Entry 2BL4 (X-ray diffraction, 2.85 A resolution); this record covers chains A and B.

== Chain A ==
Protein: Lactaldehyde reductase
Organism: Escherichia coli
Notes: EC 1.1.1.77
UniProtKB: P11549 (FUCO_ECOLI); numbering as in UniProt (aligned over 1-383)
Sequence (392 residues; row label = number of the first residue in the row; numbers below 1 keep their minus sign (His-8 is residue -8)):
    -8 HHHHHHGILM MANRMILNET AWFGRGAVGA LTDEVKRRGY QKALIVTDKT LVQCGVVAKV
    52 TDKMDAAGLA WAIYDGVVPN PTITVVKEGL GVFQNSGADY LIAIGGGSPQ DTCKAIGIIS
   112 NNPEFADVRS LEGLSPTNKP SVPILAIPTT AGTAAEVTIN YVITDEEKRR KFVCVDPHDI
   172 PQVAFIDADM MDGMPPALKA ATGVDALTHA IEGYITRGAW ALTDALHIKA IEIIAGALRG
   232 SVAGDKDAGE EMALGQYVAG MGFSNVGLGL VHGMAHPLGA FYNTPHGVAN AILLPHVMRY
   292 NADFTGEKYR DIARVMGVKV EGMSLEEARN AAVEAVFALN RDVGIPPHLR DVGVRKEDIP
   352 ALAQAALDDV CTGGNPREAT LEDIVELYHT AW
Not modelled in the structure: -8 to 1
Metal / ion sites: Fe2+: Asp196, His200, His263, His277
Ligand contacts: NAD (nicotinamide-adenine-dinucleotide): Asp39, Thr41, Leu42, Pro70, Asn71, Pro72, Gly97, Gly98, Ser99, Pro100, Asp102, Thr140, Thr141, Thr144, Asn151, Val153, Lys162, Val164, Met181, Met182, Gly184, Met185, Pro186, Leu189, Thr193, Asp196, His200, Phe254, Leu259, His263, His267, His277
What the authors report for this chain:
  - Fe2+ coordination: Asp196, His200, His263, His277
  - mutagenesis - D196L, H200A, H200F: abolished binding to Fe2+
  - binding site for NAD: Asp39, Leu42, Gly98, Ser99, Thr140, Thr141, Val153, Lys162, Val164, Met181, Met185, Pro186, Leu189, Phe254
  - mutagenesis - G97E: abolished catalytic activity
  - mutagenesis - G17D: unchanged catalytic activity
  - mutagenesis - G17D: unchanged binding to NAD
  - mutagenesis - G97E: abolished binding to NAD
  - specificity-determining residues: Asp39
  - mutagenesis - D39G: increased catalytic activity on NADP(H)
  - binding site for NAD: His267 (proposed by the authors, not directly observed)
  - self-association interface (contacts with another copy of this molecule): Asn4 to Phe14, Ala212 to Ala226, Lys237 to Phe254
  - mutagenesis - D39G: unchanged catalytic activity on NAD(H)

== Chain B ==
Protein: Lactaldehyde reductase
Organism: Escherichia coli
Notes: EC 1.1.1.77
UniProtKB: P11549 (FUCO_ECOLI); residues 1001-1383 here correspond to UniProt positions 1-383 (UniProt number = residue number - 1000)
Sequence (392 residues; each row starts with the number of its first residue):
   992 HHHHHHGILM MANRMILNET AWFGRGAVGA LTDEVKRRGY QKALIVTDKT LVQCGVVAKV
  1052 TDKMDAAGLA WAIYDGVVPN PTITVVKEGL GVFQNSGADY LIAIGGGSPQ DTCKAIGIIS
  1112 NNPEFADVRS LEGLSPTNKP SVPILAIPTT AGTAAEVTIN YVITDEEKRR KFVCVDPHDI
  1172 PQVAFIDADM MDGMPPALKA ATGVDALTHA IEGYITRGAW ALTDALHIKA IEIIAGALRG
  1232 SVAGDKDAGE EMALGQYVAG MGFSNVGLGL VHGMAHPLGA FYNTPHGVAN AILLPHVMRY
  1292 NADFTGEKYR DIARVMGVKV EGMSLEEARN AAVEAVFALN RDVGIPPHLR DVGVRKEDIP
  1352 ALAQAALDDV CTGGNPREAT LEDIVELYHT AW
Not modelled in the structure: 992-1001
Metal / ion sites: Fe2+: Asp1196, His1200, His1263, His1277
Ligand contacts: NAD (nicotinamide-adenine-dinucleotide): Asp1039, Thr1041, Leu1042, Pro1070, Asn1071, Pro1072, Gly1097, Gly1098, Ser1099, Pro1100, Asp1102, Thr1140, Thr1141, Thr1144, Asn1151, Val1153, Lys1162, Val1164, Met1181, Met1182, Gly1184, Met1185, Pro1186, Leu1189, Thr1193, Asp1196, His1200, Phe1254, Leu1259, His1263, His1267, His1277

== How chain A and chain B interact ==
Contacting residue pairs - 46 pairs, chain A then chain B:
  Ala3(A) with Trp1013(B); Phe1014(B); Ala1018(B), hydrophobic
  Asn4(A) with Ala1012(B); Trp1013(B); Phe1014(B), hydrogen bond (backbone-backbone)
  Arg5(A) with Ala1012(B); Trp1013(B)
  Met6(A) with Glu1010(B); Thr1011(B); Ala1012(B), hydrogen bond (backbone-backbone); Phe1014(B), hydrophobic
  Ile7(A) with Glu1010(B)
  Leu8(A) with Leu1008(B), hydrophobic; Asn1009(B); Glu1010(B), hydrogen bond (backbone-backbone)
  Asn9(A) with Leu1008(B)
  Glu10(A) with Met1006(B); Ile1007(B); Leu1008(B), hydrogen bond (backbone-backbone); Glu1010(B); Ile1171(B); Gln1173(B)
  Thr11(A) with Met1006(B)
  Ala12(A) with Asn1004(B); Arg1005(B); Met1006(B), hydrogen bond (backbone-backbone)
  Trp13(A) with Ala1003(B); Asn1004(B); Arg1005(B)
  Phe14(A) with Ala1003(B); Asn1004(B), hydrogen bond (backbone-backbone); Met1006(B), hydrophobic; Trp1211(B), hydrophobic; Leu1213(B), hydrophobic
  Ala18(A) with Ala1003(B), hydrophobic
  Arg28(A) with His1169(B), hydrogen bond
  Ile171(A) with Glu1010(B)
  Gln173(A) with Glu1010(B), hydrogen bond
  Trp211(A) with Phe1014(B), hydrophobic
  Ala212(A) with Leu1245(B), hydrophobic
  Leu213(A) with Val1249(B), hydrophobic
  Ala216(A) with Lys1220(B)
  Lys220(A) with Ala1216(B)
  Leu245(A) with Trp1211(B), hydrophobic; Ala1212(B), hydrophobic
Also at the interface, not in a pair above, chain A (26 interface residues in all): Gly15, Pro172, Val249, Met252
Also at the interface, not in a pair above, chain B (26 interface residues in all): Gly1015, Gly1017, Met1252

== Overview ==
The chain A/chain B interface involves 26 residues from each chain, with 8 hydrogen bonds. Polar contacts
include Arg28(A)-His1169(B), Gln173(A)-Glu1010(B) and Asn4(A)-Phe1014(B). The paper reports a binding site for
NAD at Asp39(A), Leu42(A) and Gly98(A) among others; D196L, H200A and H200F of chain A abolish binding to
Fe2+; 6 substitutions were tested in all.
Both chains are Lactaldehyde reductase (Escherichia coli). Entry 2BL4 (Lactaldehyde:1,2-propanediol
oxidoreductase of Escherichia coli) was determined by X-ray diffraction, deposited together with 2BI4.
